6RO4 - chains J and A of the 9 polymer chains in the assembly; structure by electron microscopy, 3.50 A resolution.

== Chain J ==
Molecule: DNA1
Sequence (49 nucleotides; numbered 1 to 49; the number before each row is that of its first residue):
     1 CAAAGTCACGACCTAGACACTGCGAGCTCGAATTCACTGGAGTGACCTC
Not modelled in the structure: 1-16, 36-49

== Chain A ==
Molecule: General transcription and DNA repair factor IIH helicase subunit XPB
Organism: Homo sapiens
Notes: EC 3.6.4.12
UniProtKB: P19447 (ERCC3_HUMAN); residues 1-782 here = UniProt positions 1-782
Chain sequence (782 residues; each row starts with the number of its first residue):
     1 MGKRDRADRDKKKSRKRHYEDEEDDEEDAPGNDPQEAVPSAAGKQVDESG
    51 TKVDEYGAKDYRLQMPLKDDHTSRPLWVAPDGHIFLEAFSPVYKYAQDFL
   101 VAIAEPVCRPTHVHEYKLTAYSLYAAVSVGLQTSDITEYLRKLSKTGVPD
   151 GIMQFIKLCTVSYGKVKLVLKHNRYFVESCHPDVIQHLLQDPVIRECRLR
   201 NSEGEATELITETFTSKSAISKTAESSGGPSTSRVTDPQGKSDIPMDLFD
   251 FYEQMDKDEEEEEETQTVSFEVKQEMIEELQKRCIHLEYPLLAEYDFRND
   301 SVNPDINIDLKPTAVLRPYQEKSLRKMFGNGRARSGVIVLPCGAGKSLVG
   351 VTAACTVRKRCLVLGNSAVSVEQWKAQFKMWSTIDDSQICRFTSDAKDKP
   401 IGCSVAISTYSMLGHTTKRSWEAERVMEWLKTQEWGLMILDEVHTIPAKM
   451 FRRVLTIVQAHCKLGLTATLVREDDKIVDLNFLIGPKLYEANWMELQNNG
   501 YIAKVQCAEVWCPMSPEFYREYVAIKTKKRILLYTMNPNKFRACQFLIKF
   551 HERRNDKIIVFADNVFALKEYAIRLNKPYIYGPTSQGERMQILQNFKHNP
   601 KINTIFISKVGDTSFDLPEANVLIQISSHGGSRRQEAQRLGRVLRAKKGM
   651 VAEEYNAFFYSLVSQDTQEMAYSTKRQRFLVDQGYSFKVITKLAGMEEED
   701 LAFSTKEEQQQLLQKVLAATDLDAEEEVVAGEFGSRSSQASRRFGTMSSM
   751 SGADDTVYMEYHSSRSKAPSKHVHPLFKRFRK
Not modelled in the structure: 1-70, 200-265, 646-654, 721-782
Swiss-Prot annotation at these positions:
  - motif: Arg6 to His18 (Nuclear localization signal), Asp441 to His444 (DEVH box)
  - binding site (ATP): Leu340 to Ser347, Arg642, Arg645
  - modified residue (Phosphoserine): Ser686, Ser751
  - natural variant: Phe99 (F99S: In XP-B), Thr119 (T119P: In TTD2), Lys418 (K418Q: In a breast cancer sample)
  - mutagenesis: Lys346 (K346R: Dominant-negative effect on transcription and NER, induces chromatin collapse, probably has no ATPase activity. No transcriptional activity of the reconstituted TFIIH complex ...), Thr469 (T469A: Very low 3'-5' helicase activity, wild-type ATPase activity, opens damaged DNA, nearly wild-type NER activity in vivo, 50% decreased transcription in vitro), Gln638 (Q638A: Very low 3'-5' helicase activity, wild-type ATPase activity, wild-type damaged DNA removal, 80% decreased transcription (all in vitro)), Ser751 (S751A: Restores NER in XPB/ERCC3-defective cells, does not inhibit 5'-incision by ERCC1-XPF, wild-type transcription and helicase activities ...), Lys782 (Impairs protein folding)

== Chain J / chain A interface ==
Contacting residue pairs (26; chain J residue first):
  DT28(J) - Thr417(A)  sugar contact
  DC29(J) - Thr416(A)  phosphate contact
  DC29(J) - Met450(A)  phosphate contact
  DG30(J) - Ala448(A)  sugar contact
  DG30(J) - Lys449(A)  hydrogen bond to the phosphate
  DG30(J) - Met450(A)  hydrogen bond to the phosphate
  DG30(J) - Phe451(A)  sugar contact
  DG30(J) - Lys609(A)  base contact
  DA31(J) - His444(A)  phosphate contact
  DA31(J) - Thr445(A)  phosphate contact
  DA31(J) - Ala448(A)  phosphate contact
  DA31(J) - Arg472(A)  salt bridge to the phosphate
  DA31(J) - His629(A)  base contact
  DA31(J) - Arg634(A)  phosphate contact
  DA32(J) - Glu473(A)  hydrogen bond to the phosphate
  DA32(J) - His629(A)  sugar contact
  DA32(J) - Gly631(A)  phosphate contact
  DA32(J) - Ser632(A)  hydrogen bond to the phosphate
  DA32(J) - Arg634(A)  salt bridge to the phosphate
  DT33(J) - Gly630(A)  phosphate contact
  DT33(J) - Gly631(A)  hydrogen bond to the phosphate
  DT33(J) - Lys675(A)  salt bridge to the phosphate
  DT34(J) - Gln668(A)  phosphate contact
  DT34(J) - Tyr672(A)  hydrogen bond to the phosphate
  DC35(J) - Thr527(A)  phosphate contact
  DC35(J) - Lys528(A)  phosphate contact
Other interface residues (no listed pair), chain A (22 interface residues in all): Asp474

== Summary ==
Chain J and chain A form an interface of 8 and 22 residues respectively, with 6 hydrogen bonds and 3 salt
bridges. Polar pairs include DG30(J)-Lys449(A), DG30(J)-Met450(A) and DA32(J)-Glu473(A). Curated annotation
(UniProt) lists 10 ATP-binding residues and 5 mutagenesis sites on chain A.
Here chain J is DNA1 and chain A is General transcription and DNA repair factor IIH helicase subunit XPB (Homo
sapiens). Entry 6RO4 (Structure of the core TFIIH-XPA-DNA complex) was determined by electron microscopy.
